3J6F - chains B and I of the 18 polymer chains in the assembly; structure by electron microscopy, 4.90 A resolution (low resolution: residue-level contacts below are approximate; hydrogen-bond / salt-bridge calls are withheld).

== Chain B ==
Name: Tubulin beta chain
From: Sus scrofa
Reference sequence: P02554 (TBB_PIG); the author numbering skips numbers that UniProt does not, so the offset changes along the chain: 1-44 = UniProt 1-44; 47-360 = UniProt 45-358; 369-437 = UniProt 359-427
Amino-acid sequence (427 residues; row label = number of the first residue in the row; note: 10 numbers in that range are skipped by the numbering (no residue carries them; nothing is unmodelled there)):
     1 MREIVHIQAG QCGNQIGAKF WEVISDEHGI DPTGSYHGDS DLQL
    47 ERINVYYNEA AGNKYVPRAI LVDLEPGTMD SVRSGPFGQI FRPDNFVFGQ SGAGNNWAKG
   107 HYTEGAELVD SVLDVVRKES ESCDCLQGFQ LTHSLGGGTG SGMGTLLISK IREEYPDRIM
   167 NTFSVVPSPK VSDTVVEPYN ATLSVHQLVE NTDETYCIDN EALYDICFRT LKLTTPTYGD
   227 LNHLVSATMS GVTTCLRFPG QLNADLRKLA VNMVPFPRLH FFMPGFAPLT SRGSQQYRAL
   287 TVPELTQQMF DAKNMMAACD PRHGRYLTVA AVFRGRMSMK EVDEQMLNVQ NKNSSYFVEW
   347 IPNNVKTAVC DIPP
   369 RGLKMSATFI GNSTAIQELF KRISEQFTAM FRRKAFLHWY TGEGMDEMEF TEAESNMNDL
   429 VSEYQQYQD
Unresolved in the structure: 1
Disulfides: C241-C356
Small-molecule neighbours:
  - GDP (guanosine-5'-diphosphate): G10, Q11, C12, Q15, I16, N101, S140, G143, G144, T145, G146, V171, V177, D179, E183, N206, Y224, N228
  - GTP (guanosine-5'-triphosphate): L248, N249, K254
UniProt features mapped onto this chain:
  - motif: M1 to I4 (MREI motif)
  - binding site (GTP): Q11, E71, S140, G144, T145, G146, N206, N228
  - binding site (Mg(2+)): E71
  - modified residue: S40 (Phosphoserine), K60 (N6-acetyllysine), S174 (Phosphoserine), T287 (Phosphothreonine), T292 (Phosphothreonine), R320 (Omega-N-methylarginine)
  - cross-link (Glycyl lysine isopeptide (Lys-Gly)): K60 (interchain with G-Cter in ubiquitin), K326 (interchain with G-Cter in ubiquitin)
From the paper describing this entry:
  - self-association interface (contacts with another copy of this molecule): Y283

== Chain I ==
Name: Tubulin alpha-1A chain
From: Sus scrofa
Reference sequence: P02550 (TBA1A_PIG); residues 1-439 here = UniProt positions 1-439
Amino-acid sequence (439 residues; row label = number of the first residue in the row):
     1 MRECISIHVG QAGVQIGNAC WELYCLEHGI QPDGQMPSDK TIGGGDDSFN TFFSETGAGK
    61 HVPRAVFVDL EPTVIDEVRT GTYRQLFHPE QLITGKEDAA NNYARGHYTI GKEIIDLVLD
   121 RIRKLADQCT GLQGFSVFHS FGGGTGSGFT SLLMERLSVD YGKKSKLEFS IYPAPQVSTA
   181 VVEPYNSILT THTTLEHSDC AFMVDNEAIY DICRRNLDIE RPTYTNLNRL IGQIVSSITA
   241 SLRFDGALNV DLTEFQTNLV PYPRGHFPLA TYAPVISAEK AYHEQLSVAE ITNACFEPAN
   301 QMVKCDPRHG KYMACCLLYR GDVVPKDVNA AIATIKTKRT IQFVDWCPTG FKVGINYEPP
   361 TVVPGGDLAK VQRAVCMLSN TTAIAEAWAR LDHKFDLMYA KRAFVHWYVG EGMEEGEFSE
   421 AREDMAALEK DYEEVGVDS
Unresolved in the structure: 1, 39-48
Construct notes: conflict G265 (Ala in P02550)
Small-molecule neighbours: GTP (guanosine-5'-triphosphate): G10, Q11, A12, Q15, I16, D98, A99, A100, N101, S140, G143, G144, T145, G146, I171, T179, E183, N206, Y224, N228, I231
UniProt features mapped onto this chain:
  - active site: E254
  - binding site (GTP): G10, Q11, A12, Q15, E71, A99, S140, G143, G144, T145, G146, T179, E183, N206, Y224, N228, L252
  - binding site (Mg(2+)): E71
  - modified residue: K40 (N6-acetyllysine), Y282 (3'-nitrotyrosine), S439 (Phosphoserine)
From the paper describing this entry:
  - catalytic residues: E254 (citing earlier work)

== How chain B and chain I interact ==
Residue-residue contacts - 64 pairs, chain B then chain I:
  Q11(B) - A247(I)
  Q11(B) - L248(I)
  Q11(B) - N249(I)
  Q15(B) - A247(I)
  E71(B) - R243(I)
  P72(B) - R2(I)
  G73(B) - R2(I)
  D76(B) - R2(I)
  Q96(B) - R2(I)
  Q96(B) - Q133(I)
  S97(B) - Q133(I)
  G100(B) - T257(I)
  G100(B) - N258(I)
  P175(B) - K336(I)
  K176(B) - I332(I)
  K176(B) - A333(I)
  V177(B) - N329(I)
  V177(B) - I332(I)
  S178(B) - T349(I)
  S178(B) - G350(I)
  S178(B) - F351(I)
  D179(B) - N258(I)
  D179(B) - G350(I)
  D179(B) - F351(I)
  D179(B) - K352(I)
  D179(B) - V353(I)
  T180(B) - N258(I)
  V181(B) - N258(I)
  V181(B) - W346(I)
  V181(B) - P348(I)
  V181(B) - G350(I)
  Y210(B) - P325(I)
  Y210(B) - K326(I)
  Y210(B) - N329(I)
  T220(B) - K326(I)
  T221(B) - V324(I)
  P222(B) - V324(I)
  P222(B) - K326(I)
  Y224(B) - L248(I)
  Q394(B) - P348(I)
  A397(B) - D345(I)
  M398(B) - W346(I)
  M398(B) - P348(I)
  R400(B) - D345(I)
  R400(B) - S439(I)
  R401(B) - Y262(I)
  R401(B) - W346(I)
  R401(B) - E434(I)
  R401(B) - V435(I)
  A403(B) - P261(I)
  A403(B) - W346(I)
  F404(B) - T257(I)
  F404(B) - N258(I)
  F404(B) - L259(I)
  F404(B) - V260(I)
  F404(B) - P261(I)
  F404(B) - W346(I)
  H406(B) - V260(I)
  H406(B) - P261(I)
  H406(B) - Y262(I)
  H406(B) - P263(I)
  W407(B) - Q256(I)
  W407(B) - V260(I)
  E411(B) - K163(I)
Interface residues without a listed pair, chain B (35 interface residues in all): A99, N101, E207, K402
Interface residues without a listed pair, chain I (37 interface residues in all): G131, D251, E254, C347

== Overview ==
35 residues of chain B face 37 of chain I across their interface. Ligands of chain B: GTP and GDP. Chain I
binds GTP. The paper reports the catalytic residue E254(I); a self-association interface involving Y283(B).
Chain B is Tubulin beta chain and chain I is Tubulin alpha-1A chain, both from Sus scrofa; the structure,
Minimized average structure of GDP-bound dynamic microtubules, was determined by electron microscopy,
deposited together with 3J6E and 3J6G.
